PDB entry 6MUF | X-ray diffraction, 2.91 A resolution | chains B and G of the 6 polymer chains in the assembly

Chain B:
Protein: Envelope glycoprotein gp160
Organism: Human immunodeficiency virus 1
Notes: fragment: gp41
Reference sequence: B3UEZ6 (B3UEZ6_9HIV1); residues 512-664 here correspond to UniProt positions 516-668 (UniProt number = residue number + 4)
Sequence (153 residues; each row starts with the number of its first residue):
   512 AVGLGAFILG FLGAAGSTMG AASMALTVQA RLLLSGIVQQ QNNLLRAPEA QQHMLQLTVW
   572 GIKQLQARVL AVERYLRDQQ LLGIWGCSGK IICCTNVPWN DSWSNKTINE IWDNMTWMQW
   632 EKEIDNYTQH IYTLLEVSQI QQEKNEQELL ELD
Unresolved in the structure: 512-518, 546-568, 664
Differences from the reference sequence: engineered mutation Pro559 (Ile563 in B3UEZ6), Cys605 (Thr609 in B3UEZ6)
Cystine bridges: Cys598-Cys604
Covalently attached groups: N-acetylglucosamine (NAG) linked to Asn611, Asn637

Chain G:
Protein: Envelope glycoprotein gp160
Organism: Human immunodeficiency virus 1
Notes: fragment: gp120
Reference sequence: B3UES2 (B3UES2_9HIV1); the construct lacks a stretch of the UniProt sequence and is renumbered around it, so the offset changes along the chain: 31-135 = UniProt 29-133; 153-184 = UniProt 155-186; 189-309 = UniProt 198-318; 312-321 = UniProt 319-328; 3 more segments
Sequence (489 residues; row label = number of the first residue in the row; note: 27 numbers in that range are skipped by the numbering (no residue carries them; nothing is unmodelled there); a row labelled like 135A-135U holds insertion residues (135A, then the next letters in order)):
    31 AAKKWVTVYY GVPVWKEATT TLFCASDAKA YDTEVHNVWA THACVPTDPN PQEIVLGNVT
    91 ENFNMWKNNM VEQMHEDIIS LWDQSLKPCV KLTPLCVTLN CNNVN
135A-135U TNNTNNSTNATISDWEKMETG
   153 EMKNCSFNVT TSIRDKIKKE YALFYKLDVV PL
184A-184K ENKNNINNTNI
   189 TNYRLINCNT SVITQACPKV SFEPIPIHYC APAGFAILKC NSKTFNGSGP CTNVSTVQCT
   249 HGIRPVVSTQ LLLNGSLAEE EIVIRSENIT DNAKTIIVQL NEAVEINCTR PNNNTRKSIH
   309 I
   312 GPGRAFYATG
  321A D
   322 IIGNIRQAHC NISKARWNET LGQIVAKLEE QFP
   356 NKTIIFNHSS GGDPEIVTHS FNCGGEFFYC NTTPLFNSTW N
   400 NTRTDDYPTG GEQNITLQCR IKQIINMWQG VGKAMYAPPI RGQIRCSSNI TGLLLTRDGG
   460 RDQNGTETFR PGGGNMRDNW RSELYKYKVV KIEPLGIAPT ACKRRVVQRR RRRR
Unresolved in the structure: 31, 59-64, 135A-135U, 184A-184K, 356, 366-368, 400-410, 458-462, 505-513
Differences from the reference sequence: conflict Cys501 (Ala505 in B3UES2); expression tag (508-513)
Cystine bridges: Cys54-Cys74, Cys119-Cys205, Cys126-Cys196, Cys131-Cys157, Cys218-Cys247, Cys228-Cys239, Cys296-Cys331, Cys378-Cys445, Cys385-Cys418
Covalently attached groups: glycan linked to Asn88, Asn332; N-acetylglucosamine (NAG) linked to Asn156, Asn160, Asn197, Asn234, Asn262, Asn276, Asn295, Asn301, Asn386, Asn413, Asn448

Chain B / chain G interface:
Contacting residue pairs - 111 pairs, chain B then chain G:
  Leu520(B) - Ile84(G)
  Gly521(B) - Ile84(G)
  Phe522(B) - Ile84(G)
  Phe522(B) - Leu86(G)
  Phe522(B) - Thr244(G)
  Leu523(B) - Pro43(G)  hydrophobic
  Leu523(B) - Trp45(G)  hydrophobic
  Leu523(B) - Leu86(G)
  Leu523(B) - Ile491(G)  hydrophobic
  Ala525(B) - Pro43(G)
  Ala526(B) - Pro43(G)  hydrophobic
  Ala526(B) - Trp45(G)  hydrophobic
  Ala526(B) - Val89(G)  hydrophobic
  Gly527(B) - Gly87(G)
  Gly527(B) - Asn88(G)
  Gly527(B) - Val89(G)
  Met530(B) - Ala497(G)  hydrophobic
  Ser534(B) - Tyr39(G)
  Leu537(B) - Tyr39(G)  hydrophobic
  Leu537(B) - Tyr40(G)
  Leu537(B) - Gly41(G)
  Gln540(B) - Gly41(G)
  Gln540(B) - Pro43(G)
  Leu543(B) - Gln246(G)
  Leu544(B) - Tyr40(G)
  Leu544(B) - Ala221(G)
  Leu544(B) - Gly222(G)
  Leu544(B) - Pro493(G)  hydrophobic
  Leu545(B) - Ala221(G)
  Val570(B) - Ser110(G)
  Val570(B) - Leu111(G)  hydrophobic
  Trp571(B) - Cys54(G)  hydrophobic
  Trp571(B) - Trp69(G)
  Trp571(B) - Ala70(G)
  Trp571(B) - Cys74(G)  hydrogen bond
  Trp571(B) - Asp107(G)
  Trp571(B) - Tyr217(G)
  Lys574(B) - Thr51(G)
  Lys574(B) - Leu52(G)
  Lys574(B) - Asp107(G)
  Ala578(B) - Thr51(G)
  Ala578(B) - Pro220(G)  hydrophobic
  Leu581(B) - Thr50(G)
  Ala582(B) - Ala221(G)
  Arg585(B) - Gly222(G)  hydrogen bond (side chain-backbone)
  Arg585(B) - Phe223(G)
  Arg585(B) - Lys490(G)
  Arg585(B) - Ile491(G)  hydrogen bond (side chain-backbone)
  Tyr586(B) - Tyr40(G)
  Asp589(B) - Tyr40(G)
  Asp589(B) - Pro493(G)
  Asp589(B) - Leu494(G)
  Gln590(B) - Tyr40(G)  hydrogen bond
  Leu592(B) - Leu494(G)  hydrophobic
  Leu593(B) - Tyr40(G)  hydrophobic
  Leu593(B) - Leu494(G)  hydrophobic
  Trp596(B) - Val38(G)  hydrophobic
  Trp596(B) - Arg503(G)  hydrogen bond (backbone-side chain)
  Ile602(B) - Val38(G)
  Ile602(B) - Tyr39(G)
  Ile602(B) - Tyr40(G)  hydrogen bond (backbone-backbone)
  Ile603(B) - Val38(G)
  Ile603(B) - Tyr39(G)  hydrophobic
  Cys604(B) - Thr37(G)
  Cys604(B) - Val38(G)  hydrogen bond (backbone-backbone)
  Cys604(B) - Arg503(G)
  Cys605(B) - Thr37(G)
  Cys605(B) - Cys501(G)  disulfide
  Cys605(B) - Arg503(G)  hydrogen bond (backbone-side chain)
  Thr606(B) - Val36(G)  hydrogen bond (side chain-backbone)
  Thr606(B) - Cys501(G)
  Thr606(B) - Lys502(G)
  Thr606(B) - Arg503(G)  hydrogen bond (backbone-backbone)
  Asn607(B) - Trp35(G)
  Asn607(B) - Lys502(G)
  Asn607(B) - Arg503(G)  hydrogen bond (side chain-backbone)
  Val608(B) - Trp35(G)
  Val608(B) - Val36(G)  hydrogen bond (backbone-backbone)
  Pro609(B) - Lys33(G)
  Pro609(B) - Lys34(G)
  Pro609(B) - Trp35(G)
  Trp610(B) - Lys34(G)  hydrogen bond (backbone-backbone)
  Trp610(B) - Trp35(G)
  Trp610(B) - Val36(G)  hydrophobic
  Trp610(B) - Pro498(G)  hydrophobic
  Asp612(B) - Lys34(G)  salt bridge
  Trp614(B) - Val36(G)  hydrophobic
  Ile619(B) - Lys34(G)
  Ile619(B) - Ala500(G)
  Trp623(B) - Tyr39(G)
  Trp623(B) - Ala497(G)  hydrophobic
  Trp623(B) - Pro498(G)  hydrogen bond (side chain-backbone)
  Trp623(B) - Thr499(G)
  Trp628(B) - Tyr39(G)  hydrophobic
  Trp628(B) - Val42(G)  hydrophobic
  Trp628(B) - Pro43(G)
  Trp628(B) - Gly495(G)
  Met629(B) - Pro43(G)
  Met629(B) - Val44(G)  hydrophobic
  Met629(B) - Trp45(G)  hydrophobic
  Trp631(B) - Ile496(G)  hydrogen bond (side chain-backbone)
  Trp631(B) - Ala497(G)
  Trp631(B) - Pro498(G)
  Glu632(B) - Val44(G)
  Glu632(B) - Leu494(G)
  Glu632(B) - Gly495(G)
  Ile642(B) - Val36(G)  hydrophobic
  Ile642(B) - Ile496(G)  hydrophobic
  Leu646(B) - Val38(G)  hydrophobic
  Gln650(B) - Arg503(G)
  Gln653(B) - Arg503(G)  hydrogen bond
Other interface residues (no listed pair), chain B (61 interface residues in all): Gly524, Ala533, Thr569, Gln575, Gln577, Gly597, Cys598, Lys601, Lys617, Ile622, Asp636, Thr639, Tyr643
Other interface residues (no listed pair), chain G (57 interface residues in all): Lys46, Phe53, Val75, Val85, Glu91, Gln103, Gln114, Ile215, Arg504
Cross-chain cystine bridges: Cys605(B)-Cys501(G)

In short:
61 residues of chain B and 57 residues of chain G are in contact, with 1 disulfide bond, 16 hydrogen bonds and
1 salt bridge. Polar pairs include Asp612(B)-Lys34(G), Trp571(B)-Cys74(G) and Arg585(B)-Gly222(G). Covalently
linked N-acetylglucosamine: at Asn611(B) and Asn637(B).
Chain B is Envelope glycoprotein gp160 and chain G is Envelope glycoprotein gp160, both from Human
immunodeficiency virus 1; the structure, Crystal Structure of HIV-1 B41 SOSIP.664 Prefusion Env Trimer in
Complex with Human Antibodies 3H109L and ..., was determined by X-ray diffraction, deposited together with
6MTJ, 6MTN, 6MU6, 6MU7, 6MU8 and 6MUG.
